5YC5 - chains B and C of the 3 polymer chains in the assembly; structure by X-ray diffraction, 2.71 A resolution.

[Chain B]
Name: Immunoglobulin gamma-1 heavy chain
From: Homo sapiens
Notes: fragment: Fc fragment
UniProt: P0DOX5 (IGG1_HUMAN); residues 224-446 here correspond to UniProt positions 226-448 (UniProt number = residue number + 2)
Sequence (223 residues; each row starts with the number of its first residue):
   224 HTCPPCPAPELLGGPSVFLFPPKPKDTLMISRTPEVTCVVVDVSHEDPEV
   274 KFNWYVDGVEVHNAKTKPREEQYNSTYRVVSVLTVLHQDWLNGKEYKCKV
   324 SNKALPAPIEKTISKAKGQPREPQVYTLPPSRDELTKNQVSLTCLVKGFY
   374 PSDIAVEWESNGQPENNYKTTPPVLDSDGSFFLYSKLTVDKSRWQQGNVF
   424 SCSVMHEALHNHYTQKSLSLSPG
Unresolved in the structure: 224-231, 445-446
Disulfides: Cys-261/Cys-321, Cys-367/Cys-425
Glycans and other covalent adducts: glycan linked to Asn-297
UniProt features mapped onto this chain:
  - glycosylation: Asn-297 (N-linked (GlcNAc...) (complex) asparagine)
Reported in the primary citation:
  - post-translational modification sites: Asn-297
  - binding site for beta-D-galactopyranose: Lys-246 (citing earlier work)

[Chain C]
Name: Low affinity immunoglobulin gamma Fc region receptor III-A
From: Homo sapiens
UniProt: P08637 (FCG3A_HUMAN); residues 1-175 here correspond to UniProt positions 19-193 (UniProt number = residue number + 18)
Sequence (182 residues; row label = number of the first residue in the row):
     1 RTEDLPKAEVILEPQWNRVLEKDSVTLKCRGAYSPEDNSTQWFHNESLIS
    51 SQASSYLIDAATVDDSGEYRCQTSLSTLSDPVQLEVHIGWLLLQAPRWEF
   101 KEGDPIHLRCHSWKNTALHKVTYLQNGKGRKYFHHNSDFYIPKATLKDSG
   151 SYSCRGLVGSKNVSSETVNITITQGGHHHHHH
Unresolved in the structure: 1-3, 175-182
Sequence notes: engineered mutation Glu-9 (Val27 in P08637), Ile-11 (Phe29 in P08637), Asn-17 (Tyr35 in P08637), Arg-30 (Gln48 in P08637), Leu-57 (Phe75 in P08637), Ser-74 (Asn92 in P08637), Glu-99 (Val117 in P08637), Gly-103 (Glu121 in P08637), Ser-153 (Phe171 in P08637); variant Val-158 (Phe176 in P08637); expression tag (176-182)
Disulfides: Cys-29/Cys-71, Cys-110/Cys-154
UniProt features mapped onto this chain:
  - glycosylation (N-linked (GlcNAc...) asparagine): Asn-38, Asn-45, Asn-162, Asn-169

[How chain B and chain C interact]
Pairs across the interface - 18 pairs, chain B then chain C:
  Leu-235(B) / Trp-90(C)
  Leu-235(B) / Thr-116(C)
  Leu-235(B) / Val-158(C)
  Leu-235(B) / Gly-159(C)
  Gly-236(B) / Trp-90(C)
  Gly-236(B) / Val-158(C)
  Gly-236(B) / Lys-161(C)  hydrogen bond (backbone-side chain)
  Gly-237(B) / Lys-161(C)
  Pro-238(B) / Lys-161(C)  hydrogen bond (backbone-side chain)
  Lys-326(B) / Trp-113(C)
  Ala-327(B) / Trp-113(C)
  Leu-328(B) / Trp-113(C)
  Leu-328(B) / Lys-161(C)
  Pro-329(B) / Ile-88(C)
  Pro-329(B) / Gly-89(C)
  Pro-329(B) / Trp-90(C)
  Pro-329(B) / Trp-113(C)
  Ala-330(B) / Ile-88(C)  hydrophobic
Other interface residues (no listed pair), chain B (11 interface residues in all): Ser-239, Ile-332
Other interface residues (no listed pair), chain C (9 interface residues in all): Ala-117

[In short]
11 residues of chain B and 9 residues of chain C are in contact; the contacts include 2 hydrogen bonds. Polar
pairs include Gly-236(B)/Lys-161(C) and Pro-238(B)/Lys-161(C). From the paper: a binding site for
beta-D-galactopyranose at Lys-246(B); a modification site at Asn-297(B).
Chain B is Immunoglobulin gamma-1 heavy chain and chain C is Low affinity immunoglobulin gamma Fc region
receptor III-A, both from Homo sapiens; the structure, Crystal structure of human IgG-Fc in complex with
aglycan and optimized Fc gamma receptor IIIa, was determined by X-ray diffraction.
